Entry 3M7L (X-ray diffraction, 1.50 A resolution); this record covers chain A.

Chain A:
Protein: Tellurite resistance protein tehA homolog
From: Haemophilus influenzae
UniProt: P44741 (TEHA_HAEIN); residues 1-314 here correspond to UniProt positions 15-328 (UniProt number = residue number + 14)
Chain sequence (314 residues; row label = number of the first residue in the row):
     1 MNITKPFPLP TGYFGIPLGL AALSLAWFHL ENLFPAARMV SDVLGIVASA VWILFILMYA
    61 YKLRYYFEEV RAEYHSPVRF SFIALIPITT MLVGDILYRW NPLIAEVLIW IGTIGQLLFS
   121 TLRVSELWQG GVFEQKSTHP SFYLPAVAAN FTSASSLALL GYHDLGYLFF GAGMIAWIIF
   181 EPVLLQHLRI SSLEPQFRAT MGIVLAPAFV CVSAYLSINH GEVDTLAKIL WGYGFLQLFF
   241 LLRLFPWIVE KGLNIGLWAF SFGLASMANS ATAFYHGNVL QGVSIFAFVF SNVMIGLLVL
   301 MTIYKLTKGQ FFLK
Disordered / not traced: 1-5, 314
Modified / non-standard residues: Mse1 (selenomethionine); Mse39, Mse58, Mse91, Mse174, Mse201, Mse267, Mse294, Mse301 (selenomethionine; parent Met)
Swiss-Prot annotation at these positions:
  - site: Phe262 (Important for gating)

Overview:
Chain A is Tellurite resistance protein tehA homolog (Haemophilus influenzae); the structure, Crystal
Structure of Plant SLAC1 homolog TehA, was determined by X-ray diffraction (same publication as 3M71, 3M73,
3M74, 3M75 and 3M76).
